8FCK - chains A and D of the 8 polymer chains in the assembly; structure by electron microscopy, 6.88 A resolution (low resolution: residue-level contacts below are approximate; hydrogen-bond / salt-bridge calls are withheld).

== Chain A ==
Molecule: HAUS augmin-like complex subunit 1
From: Xenopus laevis
UniProtKB: A0A8J1L9M8 (A0A8J1L9M8_XENLA); residue numbers follow UniProt; this construct covers 1-286
Sequence (286 residues; numbered 1 to 286; the number before each row is that of its first residue):
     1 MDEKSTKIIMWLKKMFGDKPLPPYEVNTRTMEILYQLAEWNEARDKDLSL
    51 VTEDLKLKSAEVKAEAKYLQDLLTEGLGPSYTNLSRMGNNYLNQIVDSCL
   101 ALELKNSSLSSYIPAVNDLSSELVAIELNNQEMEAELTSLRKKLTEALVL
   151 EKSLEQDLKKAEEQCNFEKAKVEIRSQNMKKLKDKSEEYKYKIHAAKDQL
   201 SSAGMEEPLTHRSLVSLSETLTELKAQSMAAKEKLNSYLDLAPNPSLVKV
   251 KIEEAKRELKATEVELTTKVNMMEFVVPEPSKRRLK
Construct notes: conflict Gln-156 (Arg in A0A8J1L9M8)

== Chain D ==
Molecule: HAUS augmin-like complex subunit 5
From: Xenopus laevis
UniProtKB: A0A1L8FPI2 (A0A1L8FPI2_XENLA); residue numbers follow UniProt; this construct covers 1-666
Sequence (666 residues; row label = number of the first residue in the row):
     1 MERRSLAQELKKWAVEEMGLPAQKAPSEEMLQRLFIGQCGDIWKFIIRHI
    51 HSHRTVRKIEGNLLWYQQLQHTEAQRTAEEEQQQRRKQLCKEILELRAEL
   101 HHLQEQIQTAEREIVGQDLNCERAQDLCRRSLLLRAFNKKREEECEALCQ
   151 SNKKIQYRCEQLQEIRRASQREVMFSAVDPDLSSSTFLEPEVLRDVREVC
   201 KLRFKFLRSLHDDSISSSVHPGKEDLRSLSHQQWMSMAEKVWNTHTPNHI
   251 LAALERLTLNSTQELKKLQFSQAADLSKGPSCQLKEFSEPITQSRSCNES
   301 THLDPQETLPSFHSLIQEGWANSVKVSSELRRVQSQAQALSEHLAERIQE
   351 IHKKLSDGSEVSVLTRAAFDAELRCVILRGCRDALMQECRMLQEEAAGKK
   401 QEMKLLQQQQQNIQEACLLLDKKQKHIQILIKGNSSSKSQIRRSSVEAQK
   451 YVQDKLLPWPQEIIQESQRLQDSIQKEVKHFSAICLPALLKVSTDGFNLL
   501 PSRELSINRMSNTHAPYYGIFKGIYESVRLPLYKAPESVLSHVADMKKQL
   551 FFLRSQLSSRSEAISKTQRALQKNTNPDTDALLKSLSDHYSLELDEMVPK
   601 MQRLIQQCEKHQEYGKEVQATVMDWWEQPVQLCLPSEERGGLTLRQWRER
   651 WTVAVTALQRATGSRS

== How chain A and chain D interact ==
Contacting residue pairs - 55 pairs, chain A then chain D:
  Trp-40(A) / Phe-551(D)
  Arg-44(A) / Asp-545(D)
  Arg-44(A) / Lys-548(D)
  Asp-47(A) / Lys-547(D)
  Leu-50(A) / Leu-540(D)
  Val-51(A) / Leu-540(D)
  Val-51(A) / Ala-544(D)
  Asp-54(A) / Leu-540(D)
  Lys-58(A) / Ser-506(D)
  Lys-58(A) / Ile-507(D)
  Lys-58(A) / Met-510(D)
  Lys-58(A) / Glu-537(D)
  Glu-61(A) / Leu-505(D)
  Glu-61(A) / Ser-506(D)
  Glu-61(A) / Ile-507(D)
  Val-62(A) / Ile-507(D)
  Val-62(A) / Glu-537(D)
  Ala-64(A) / Val-492(D)
  Ala-64(A) / Ser-493(D)
  Ala-64(A) / Thr-494(D)
  Glu-65(A) / Asn-508(D)
  Tyr-68(A) / Leu-490(D)
  Glu-103(A) / Lys-534(D)
  Glu-103(A) / Ala-535(D)
  Leu-104(A) / Tyr-533(D)
  Leu-104(A) / Ala-535(D)
  Lys-105(A) / Ser-511(D)
  Lys-105(A) / Tyr-533(D)
  Lys-105(A) / Lys-534(D)
  Lys-105(A) / Ala-535(D)
  Ser-110(A) / Ile-114(D)
  Ser-110(A) / Asp-118(D)
  Ser-111(A) / Tyr-533(D)
  Ile-113(A) / Glu-111(D)
  Pro-114(A) / Glu-111(D)
  Pro-114(A) / Tyr-533(D)
  Ala-115(A) / Tyr-533(D)
  Asn-117(A) / Ile-107(D)
  Asn-117(A) / Glu-111(D)
  Asp-118(A) / Pro-531(D)
  Asp-118(A) / Tyr-533(D)
  Ser-121(A) / Gln-104(D)
  Leu-128(A) / Arg-97(D)
  Glu-132(A) / Arg-97(D)
  His-211(A) / Asp-624(D)
  His-211(A) / Gln-628(D)
  His-211(A) / Pro-629(D)
  His-211(A) / Val-630(D)
  Arg-212(A) / Ala-620(D)
  Arg-212(A) / Asp-624(D)
  Leu-214(A) / Val-630(D)
  Leu-214(A) / Cys-633(D)
  Val-215(A) / Pro-629(D)
  Val-215(A) / Cys-633(D)
  Ser-218(A) / Cys-633(D)
Also at the interface, not in a pair above, chain A (36 interface residues in all): Arg-29, Leu-55, Leu-57, Ala-60, Leu-102, Thr-210
Also at the interface, not in a pair above, chain D (40 interface residues in all): Val-115, Ser-502, Leu-532, Pro-536, Ser-538, Ser-541, Glu-562

== Overview ==
36 residues of chain A face 40 of chain D across their interface.
Chain A is HAUS augmin-like complex subunit 1 and chain D is HAUS augmin-like complex subunit 5, both from
Xenopus laevis; the structure, Structure of the vertebrate augmin complex, was determined by electron
microscopy.
